6XET - chains A and B of the 5 polymer chains in the assembly; structure by X-ray diffraction, 2.60 A resolution.

Chain A:
Name: Tubulin alpha-1B chain
Organism: Sus scrofa
UniProtKB: Q2XVP4 (TBA1B_PIG); numbering as in UniProt (aligned over 1-438)
Sequence (438 residues; each row starts with the number of its first residue):
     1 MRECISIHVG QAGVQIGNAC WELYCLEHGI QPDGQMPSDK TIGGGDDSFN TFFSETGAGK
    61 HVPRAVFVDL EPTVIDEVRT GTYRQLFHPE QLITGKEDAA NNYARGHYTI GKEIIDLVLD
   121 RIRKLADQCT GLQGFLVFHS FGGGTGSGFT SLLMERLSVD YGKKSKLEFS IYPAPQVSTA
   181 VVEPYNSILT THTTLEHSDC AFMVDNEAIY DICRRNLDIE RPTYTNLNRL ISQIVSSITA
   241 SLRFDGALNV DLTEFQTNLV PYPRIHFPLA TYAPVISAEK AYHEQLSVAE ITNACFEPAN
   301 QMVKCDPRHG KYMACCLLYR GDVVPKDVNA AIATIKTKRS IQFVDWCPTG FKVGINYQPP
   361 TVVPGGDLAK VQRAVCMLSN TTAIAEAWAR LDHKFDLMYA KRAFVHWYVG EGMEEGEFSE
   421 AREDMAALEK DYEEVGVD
Not modelled in the structure: 38-45, 281-283, 438
Residues lining bound ligands:
  - GTP (guanosine-5'-triphosphate): Gly-10, Gln-11, Ala-12, Gln-15, Ile-16, Asp-69, Asp-98, Ala-99, Ala-100, Asn-101, Asn-102, Ser-140, Gly-142, Gly-143, Gly-144, Thr-145, Gly-146, Ile-171, Pro-173, Val-177, Ser-178, Thr-179, Glu-183, Asn-206, Tyr-224, Leu-227, Asn-228, Ile-231
  - TU2 ([3-fluoro-6-(3-hydroxy-4-methylphenyl)pyridin-2-yl](3,4,5-trimethoxyphenyl)methanone): Asn-101, Thr-179, Ala-180, Val-181
From the paper describing this entry:
  - binding site for TU2: Asn-101, Thr-179, Ala-180, Val-181

Chain B:
Name: Tubulin beta chain
Organism: Sus scrofa
UniProtKB: A0A287AGU7 (A0A287AGU7_PIG); residues 1-433 here = UniProt positions 1-433
Sequence (433 residues; row label = number of the first residue in the row):
     1 MREIVHIQAG QCGNQIGAKF WEVISDEHGI DPTGSYHGDS DLQLERINVY YNEATGNKYV
    61 PRAILVDLEP GTMDSVRSGP FGQIFRPDNF VFGQSGAGNN WAKGHYTEGA ELVDSVLDVV
   121 RKESESCDCL QGFQLTHSLG GGTGSGMGTL LISKIREEYP DRIMNTFSVM PSPKVSDTVV
   181 EPYNATLSVH QLVENTDETY CIDNEALYDI CFRTLKLTTP TYGDLNHLVS ATMSGVTTCL
   241 RFPGQLNADL RKLAVNMVPF PRLHFFMPGF APLTSRGSQQ YRALTVPELT QQMFDSKNMM
   301 AACDPRHGRY LTVAAIFRGR MSMKEVDEQM LNVQNKNSSY FVEWIPNNVK TAVCDIPPRG
   361 LKMSATFIGN STAIQELFKR ISEQFTAMFR RKAFLHWYTG EGMDEMEFTE AESNMNDLVS
   421 EYQQYQDATA DEQ
Not modelled in the structure: 279-283, 431-433
Residues lining bound ligands:
  - GDP (guanosine-5'-diphosphate): Gly-10, Gln-11, Cys-12, Gln-15, Ile-16, Asp-67, Ser-138, Gly-140, Gly-141, Gly-142, Thr-143, Gly-144, Ser-145, Val-169, Pro-171, Val-175, Asp-177, Glu-181, Asn-204, Leu-207, Tyr-222, Leu-225, Asn-226
  - TU2 ([3-fluoro-6-(3-hydroxy-4-methylphenyl)pyridin-2-yl](3,4,5-trimethoxyphenyl)methanone): Val-236, Cys-239, Leu-240, Leu-246, Asn-247, Ala-248, Asp-249, Lys-252, Leu-253, Asn-256, Met-257, Thr-312, Val-313, Ala-314, Ala-315, Ile-316, Asn-347, Asn-348, Val-349, Lys-350, Thr-351, Ala-352, Ile-368
From the paper describing this entry:
  - binding site for TU2: Gly-235, Cys-239, Leu-240, Leu-246, Ala-248, Asp-249, Lys-252, Leu-253, Asn-256, Met-257, Ala-314, Ile-316, Asn-347, Lys-350, Ala-352, Ile-368

Interface between chain A and chain B:
Pairs across the interface (55):
  Glu-71(A) with Asn-247(B)
  Thr-73(A) with Asn-247(B)
  Lys-96(A) with Met-1(B); Asp-128(B), salt bridge; Cys-129(B)
  Glu-97(A) with Met-1(B); Arg-251(B), salt bridge
  Asp-98(A) with Lys-252(B), salt bridge
  Ala-100(A) with Arg-251(B); Lys-252(B); Val-255(B)
  Asn-101(A) with Lys-252(B); Asn-256(B), hydrogen bond
  Arg-105(A) with Arg-251(B)
  Pro-175(A) with Asn-347(B)
  Ser-178(A) with Lys-350(B), hydrogen bond (backbone-side chain)
  Thr-179(A) with Lys-350(B)
  Ala-180(A) with Asn-256(B)
  Val-181(A) with Asn-256(B), hydrogen bond (backbone-side chain); Ile-345(B), hydrophobic; Pro-346(B); Asn-347(B)
  Val-182(A) with Asn-256(B)
  Glu-220(A) with Lys-324(B)
  Arg-221(A) with Met-323(B), hydrogen bond; Lys-324(B); Asp-327(B), salt bridge
  Thr-223(A) with Gln-245(B)
  Tyr-224(A) with Gln-245(B)
  Lys-394(A) with Pro-346(B); Asn-347(B), hydrogen bond
  Leu-397(A) with Trp-344(B); Pro-346(B), hydrophobic; Ala-430(B), hydrophobic
  Met-398(A) with Trp-344(B); Pro-346(B)
  Lys-401(A) with Phe-260(B); Trp-344(B); Thr-429(B), hydrogen bond (side chain-backbone)
  Arg-402(A) with Phe-260(B)
  Ala-403(A) with Pro-259(B); Phe-260(B), hydrophobic
  Phe-404(A) with Val-255(B); Asn-256(B); Val-258(B); Pro-259(B), hydrogen bond (backbone-backbone); Thr-312(B); Ile-345(B), hydrophobic
  His-406(A) with Val-258(B), hydrogen bond (side chain-backbone); Pro-259(B); Phe-260(B); Pro-261(B)
  Trp-407(A) with Ala-254(B); Val-255(B); Val-258(B), hydrogen bond (side chain-backbone)
Also at the interface, not in a pair above, chain B (30 interface residues in all): Leu-246, Met-257, Glu-343, Asn-348, Ala-428

In short:
Chain A and chain B form an interface of 27 and 30 residues respectively; the contacts include 9 hydrogen
bonds and 4 salt bridges. Polar pairs include Lys-96(A)/Asp-128(B), Glu-97(A)/Arg-251(B) and
Asp-98(A)/Lys-252(B). Compound TU2 is bound between chain A and chain B. From the paper: a binding site for
TU2 at Asn-101(A), Thr-179(A) and Gly-235(B) among others.
Chain A is Tubulin alpha-1B chain and chain B is Tubulin beta chain, both from Sus scrofa; the structure,
Tubulin-RB3_SLD in complex with compound 60c, was determined by X-ray diffraction, deposited together with
6XER and 6XES.
